8SUO - chains I and A of the 5 polymer chains in the assembly; structure by X-ray diffraction, 3.30 A resolution.

== Chain I ==
Protein: AZD1061 heavy chain
From: Homo sapiens
Notes: fragment: Fab
Amino-acid sequence (234 residues; numbered 1 to 234; the number before each row is that of its first residue):
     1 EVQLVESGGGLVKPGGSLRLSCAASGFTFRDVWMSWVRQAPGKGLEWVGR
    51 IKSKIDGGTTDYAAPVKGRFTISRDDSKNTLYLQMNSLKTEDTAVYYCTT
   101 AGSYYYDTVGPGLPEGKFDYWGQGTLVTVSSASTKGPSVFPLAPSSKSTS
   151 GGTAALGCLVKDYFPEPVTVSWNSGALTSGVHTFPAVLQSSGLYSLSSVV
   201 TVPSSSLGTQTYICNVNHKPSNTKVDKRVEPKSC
Unresolved in the structure: 146-151
Cystine bridges: C22-C98, C158-C214

== Chain A ==
Protein: Spike protein S1
From: Severe acute respiratory syndrome coronavirus 2
Notes: fragment: receptor-binding domain
UniProtKB: P0DTC2 (SPIKE_SARS2); residue numbers follow UniProt; this construct covers 333-527
Amino-acid sequence (195 residues; row label = number of the first residue in the row):
   333 TNLCPFDEVFNATRFASVYAWNRKRISNCVADYSVLYNFAPFFAFKCYGV
   383 SPTKLNDLCFTNVYADSFVIRGNEVSQIAPGQTGNIADYNYKLPDDFTGC
   433 VIAWNSNKLDSKVGGNYNYLYRLFRKSNLKPFERDISTEIYQAGNKPCNG
   483 VAGFNCYFPLRSYGFRPTYGVGHQPYRVVVLSFELLHAPATVCGP
Unresolved in the structure: 333
Differences from the reference sequence: conflict D339 (Gly in P0DTC2), F371 (Ser in P0DTC2), P373 (Ser in P0DTC2), F375 (Ser in P0DTC2), A376 (Thr in P0DTC2), N405 (Asp in P0DTC2), S408 (Arg in P0DTC2), N417 (Lys in P0DTC2), K440 (Asn in P0DTC2), N477 (Ser in P0DTC2), K478 (Thr in P0DTC2), A484 (Glu in P0DTC2), R493 (Gln in P0DTC2), R498 (Gln in P0DTC2), Y501 (Asn in P0DTC2), H505 (Tyr in P0DTC2)
Swiss-Prot annotation at these positions:
  - region: N448 to F456 (Immunodominant HLA epitope recognized by the CD8+)
  - glycosylation: N343 (N-linked (GlcNAc...) (complex) asparagine)
  - natural variant: D339 (G339D: In strain: Omicron/BA.1, Omicron/BA.2 and 4 more; this construct carries the variant), R346 (R346K: In strain: Mu/B.1.621; R346T: In strain: Omicron/BQ.1.1, Omicron/XBB.1.5 and 1 more), L368 (L368I: In strain: Omicron/XBB.1.5, Omicron/EG.5.1), F371 (S371F: In strain: Omicron/BA.2, Omicron/BA.2.12.1 and 6 more; this construct carries the variant), P373 (S373P: In strain: Omicron/BA.1, Omicron/BA.2 and 7 more; this construct carries the variant), F375 (S375F: In strain: Omicron/BA.1, Omicron/BA.2 and 7 more; this construct carries the variant), A376 (T376A: In strain: Omicron/BA.2, Omicron/BA.2.12.1 and 5 more; this construct carries the variant), N405 (D405N: In strain: Omicron/BA.2, Omicron/BA.2.12.1 and 6 more; this construct carries the variant), S408 (R408S: In strain: Omicron/BA.2, Omicron/BA.2.12.1 and 6 more; this construct carries the variant), N417 (K417N: In strain: Beta/B.1.351, Omicron/BA.1 and 8 more; this construct carries the variant), K440 (N440K: In strain: Omicron/BA.1, Omicron/BA.2 and 7 more; this construct carries the variant), K444 (K444T: In strain: Omicron/BQ.1.1), 16 further natural variant entries in UniProt
  - mutagenesis: N343 (N343Q: Reduced viral infectivity), L452 (L452R: Increased resistance to neutralizing antibodies. Decreases HLA binding to NF9 epitope. Increased binding affinity to human ACE2), Y453 (Y453F: Decreased HLA binding to NF9 epitope. Increased binding affinity to human ACE2), A475 (A475V: Increased resistance to neutralizing antibodies), V483 (V483A: Increased resistance to neutralizing antibodies), F490 (F490L: Increased resistance to neutralizing antibodies and human covalescent sera neutralization), H519 (H519P: Increased resistance to human covalescent sera neutralization)
Cystine bridges: C336-C361, C379-C432, C391-C525, C480-C488

== How chain I and chain A interact ==
Contacting residue pairs (17):
  I55(I) - T345(A)
  D56(I) - R346(A)  salt bridge
  Y104(I) - K444(A)  hydrogen bond (backbone-side chain)
  Y104(I) - V445(A)  hydrogen bond (side chain-backbone)
  Y106(I) - R346(A)  hydrogen bond (backbone-side chain)
  D107(I) - K444(A)  salt bridge
  T108(I) - T345(A)
  T108(I) - R346(A)
  T108(I) - L441(A)
  V109(I) - K444(A)
  G110(I) - S443(A)
  P111(I) - N439(A)
  P111(I) - K440(A)
  P111(I) - S443(A)
  P111(I) - P499(A)  hydrophobic
  G112(I) - K440(A)
  L113(I) - V445(A)  hydrophobic
Also at the interface, not in a pair above, chain I (13 interface residues in all): W33, Y105

== Summary ==
13 residues of chain I and 9 residues of chain A are in contact, with 3 hydrogen bonds and 2 salt bridges.
Polar pairs include D56(I)-R346(A), D107(I)-K444(A) and Y104(I)-K444(A). Curated annotation (UniProt) lists 7
mutagenesis sites on chain A.
Here chain I is AZD1061 heavy chain (Homo sapiens) and chain A is Spike protein S1 (Severe acute respiratory
syndrome coronavirus 2). Entry 8SUO (BA.2/AZD1061/AZD3152 structure analysis) was determined by X-ray
diffraction.
